Entry 9JSM (electron microscopy, 3.73 A resolution); this record covers chains A and G of the 7 polymer chains in the assembly.

Chain A:
Molecule: Iota toxin component Ib
From: Clostridium perfringens
Reference sequence: Q46221 (Q46221_CLOPF); residue numbers follow UniProt; this construct covers 216-742
Chain sequence (527 residues; numbered 216 to 742; the number before each row is that of its first residue):
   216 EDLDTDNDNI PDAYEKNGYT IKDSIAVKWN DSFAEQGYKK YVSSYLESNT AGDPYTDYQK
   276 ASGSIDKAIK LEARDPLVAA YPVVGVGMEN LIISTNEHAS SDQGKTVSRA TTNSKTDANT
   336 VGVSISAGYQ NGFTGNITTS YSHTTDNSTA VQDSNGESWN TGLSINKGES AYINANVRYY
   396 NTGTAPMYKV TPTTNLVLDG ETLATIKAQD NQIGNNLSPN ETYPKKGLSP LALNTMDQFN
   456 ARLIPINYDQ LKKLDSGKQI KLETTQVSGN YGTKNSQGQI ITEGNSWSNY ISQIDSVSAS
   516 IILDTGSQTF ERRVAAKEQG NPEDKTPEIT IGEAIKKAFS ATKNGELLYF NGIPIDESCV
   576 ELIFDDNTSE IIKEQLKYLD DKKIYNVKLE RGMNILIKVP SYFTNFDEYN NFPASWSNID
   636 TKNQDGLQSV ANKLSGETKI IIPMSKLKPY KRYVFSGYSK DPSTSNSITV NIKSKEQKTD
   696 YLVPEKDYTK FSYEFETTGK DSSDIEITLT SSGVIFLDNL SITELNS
Not modelled in the structure: 311-384
Metal / ion sites: Ca2+ site 1: Asp219, Asp221, Asp223, Ile225, Asp227, Glu230; Ca2+ site 2: Asp221, Asp223, Glu230, Ser259, Glu262, Asp272; Ca2+ site 3: Asp622, Gln643, Val645, Asp733

Chain G:
Molecule: Iota toxin component Ib
From: Clostridium perfringens
Reference sequence: Q46221 (Q46221_CLOPF); residues 216-743 here = UniProt positions 216-743
Chain sequence (528 residues; each row starts with the number of its first residue):
   216 EDLDTDNDNI PDAYEKNGYT IKDSIAVKWN DSFAEQGYKK YVSSYLESNT AGDPYTDYQK
   276 ASGSIDKAIK LEARDPLVAA YPVVGVGMEN LIISTNEHAS SDQGKTVSRA TTNSKTDANT
   336 VGVSISAGYQ NGFTGNITTS YSHTTDNSTA VQDSNGESWN TGLSINKGES AYINANVRYY
   396 NTGTAPMYKV TPTTNLVLDG ETLATIKAQD NQIGNNLSPN ETYPKKGLSP LALNTMDQFN
   456 ARLIPINYDQ LKKLDSGKQI KLETTQVSGN YGTKNSQGQI ITEGNSWSNY ISQIDSVSAS
   516 IILDTGSQTF ERRVAAKEQG NPEDKTPEIT IGEAIKKAFS ATKNGELLYF NGIPIDESCV
   576 ELIFDDNTSE IIKEQLKYLD DKKIYNVKLE RGMNILIKVP SYFTNFDEYN NFPASWSNID
   636 TKNQDGLQSV ANKLSGETKI IIPMSKLKPY KRYVFSGYSK DPSTSNSITV NIKSKEQKTD
   696 YLVPEKDYTK FSYEFETTGK DSSDIEITLT SSGVIFLDNL SITELNST
Not modelled in the structure: 308-322, 382-388, 450-458
Metal / ion sites: Ca2+ site 1: Asp219, Asp221, Asp223, Ile225, Glu230; Ca2+ site 2: Asp221, Asp223, Glu230, Ser259, Glu262, Asp272; Ca2+ site 3: Asp622, Val645, Asp733

Interface between chain A and chain G:
Pairs across the interface (42; chain A residue first):
  Thr220(A) with Asp238(G)
  Leu261(A) with Asp238(G)
  Glu262(A) with Lys282(G), salt bridge
  Asn410(A) with Ser444(G)
  Val412(A) with Ser444(G)
  Gly415(A) with Pro445(G)
  Glu416(A) with Asn305(G); Asn391(G)
  Thr417(A) with Asn391(G); Ser444(G); Pro445(G), hydrogen bond (side chain-backbone); Ala447(G)
  Thr420(A) with Asn426(G), hydrogen bond (backbone-side chain); Leu446(G); Ala447(G)
  Gln453(A) with Asp425(G)
  Glu478(A) with Leu443(G); Ser444(G), hydrogen bond
  Thr479(A) with Leu443(G)
  Thr480(A) with Tyr438(G); Pro439(G)
  Gln481(A) with Ile428(G), hydrogen bond (side chain-backbone); Gly429(G); Asn430(G), hydrogen bond (side chain-backbone); Tyr438(G)
  Ser483(A) with Asn430(G), hydrogen bond
  Ser503(A) with Asn431(G)
  Asn504(A) with Ile495(G), hydrogen bond (side chain-backbone); Thr497(G), hydrogen bond
  Tyr505(A) with Ile495(G)
  Ile506(A) with Asn431(G)
  Ser507(A) with Ala283(G); Tyr403(G); Asn431(G); Ser433(G), hydrogen bond
  Gln508(A) with Lys282(G); Ile495(G)
  Ser511(A) with Lys282(G), hydrogen bond (side chain-backbone)
  Val512(A) with Lys282(G)
  Pro537(A) with Gln251(G); Gly252(G); Tyr253(G)
Interface residues without a listed pair, chain A (33 interface residues in all): Pro269, Thr408, Lys422, Val482, Tyr486, Gly499, Glu533, Gly535, Glu538
Interface residues without a listed pair, chain G (32 interface residues in all): Asp281, Leu286, Arg289, Pro401, Lys489, Gln494, Glu498

In short:
Chain A and chain G form an interface of 33 and 32 residues respectively; the contacts include 10 hydrogen
bonds and 1 salt bridge. Polar contacts include Glu262(A)-Lys282(G), Thr417(A)-Pro445(G) and
Thr420(A)-Asn426(G). The Ca2+ site 1 is built by Asp219(A), Asp221(A), Asp223(A), Ile225(A), Asp227(A) and
Glu230(A).
Here chain A is Iota toxin component Ib and chain G is Iota toxin component Ib, both from Clostridium
perfringens. Entry 9JSM (Clostridium perfringens iota toxin pore Ib in prepore VI state) was determined by
electron microscopy.
